PDB entry 3AV1 | X-ray diffraction, 2.50 A resolution | chains B and I of the 10 polymer chains in the assembly

[Chain B]
Molecule: Histone H4
Source organism: Homo sapiens
UniProt: P62805 (H4_HUMAN); residues 0-102 here correspond to UniProt positions 1-103 (UniProt number = residue number + 1)
Chain sequence (106 residues; numbered -3 to 102; the number before each row is that of its first residue; numbers below 1 keep their minus sign (Gly-3 is residue -3)):
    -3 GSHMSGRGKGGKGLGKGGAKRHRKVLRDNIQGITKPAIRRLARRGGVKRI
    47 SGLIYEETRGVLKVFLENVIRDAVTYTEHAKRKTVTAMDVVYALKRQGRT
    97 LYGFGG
Disordered / not traced: -3 to 24
Differences from the reference sequence: expression tag (-3 to -1)
Curated features (UniProtKB/Swiss-Prot):
  - DNA-binding region: Lys16 to Lys20
  - modified residue: Ser1 (N-acetylserine), Arg3 (Asymmetric dimethylarginine), Lys5 (N6-(2-hydroxyisobutyryl)lysine), Lys8 (N6-(2-hydroxyisobutyryl)lysine), Lys12 (N6-(2-hydroxyisobutyryl)lysine), Lys16 (N6-(2-hydroxyisobutyryl)lysine), Lys20 (N6,N6,N6-trimethyllysine), Lys31 (N6-(2-hydroxyisobutyryl)lysine), Lys44 (N6-(2-hydroxyisobutyryl)lysine), Ser47 (Phosphoserine), Tyr51 (Phosphotyrosine), Lys59 (N6-(2-hydroxyisobutyryl)lysine), Lys77 (N6-(2-hydroxyisobutyryl)lysine), Lys79 (N6-(2-hydroxyisobutyryl)lysine), Thr80 (Phosphothreonine), Tyr88 (Phosphotyrosine), Lys91 (N6-(2-hydroxyisobutyryl)lysine)
  - cross-link (Glycyl lysine isopeptide (Lys-Gly)): Lys12 (interchain with G-Cter in SUMO2), Lys20 (interchain with G-Cter in SUMO2), Lys31 (interchain with G-Cter in SUMO2), Lys59 (interchain with G-Cter in SUMO2), Lys79 (interchain with G-Cter in SUMO2), Lys91 (interchain with G-Cter in SUMO2)

[Chain I]
Molecule: 146-nt DNA strand
Sequence (146 nucleotides; numbered 1 to 146; the number before each row is that of its first residue):
     1 ATCAATATCCACCTGCAGATTCTACCAAAAGTGTATTTGGAAACTGCTCC
    51 ATCAAAAGGCATGTTCAGCTGAATTCAGCTGAACATGCCTTTTGATGGAG
   101 CAGTTTCCAAATACACTTTTGGTAGAATCTGCAGGTGGATATTGAT

[Chain B / chain I interface]
Contacting residue pairs (6):
  Thr30(B) with DA61(I), phosphate contact
  Pro32(B) with DC60(I), phosphate contact; DA61(I), phosphate contact
  Arg36(B) with DC60(I), salt bridge to the phosphate
  Arg45(B) with DC69(I), sugar contact
  Lys77(B) with DG40(I), salt bridge to the phosphate
Other interface residues (no listed pair), chain I (5 interface residues in all): DT70

[Summary]
The chain B/chain I interface involves 5 residues from each chain; the contacts include 2 salt bridges. Among
the polar pairs are Arg36(B)-DC60(I) and Lys77(B)-DG40(I). Curated annotation (UniProt) lists a DNA-binding
region on chain B.
Chain B is Histone H4 (Homo sapiens) and chain I is a 146-nt DNA strand; the structure, The human nucleosome
structure containing the histone variant H3.2, was determined by X-ray diffraction together with 3AV2 from the
same study.
